Entry 2CA5 (X-ray diffraction, 2.10 A resolution); this record covers chain A.

[Chain A]
Name: MXIH
Organism: Shigella flexneri
Notes: fragment: truncated c-terminus, residues 1-78
UniProt: P0A223 (MXIH_SHIFL); residue numbers follow UniProt; this construct covers 1-78
Amino-acid sequence (85 residues; each row starts with the number of its first residue):
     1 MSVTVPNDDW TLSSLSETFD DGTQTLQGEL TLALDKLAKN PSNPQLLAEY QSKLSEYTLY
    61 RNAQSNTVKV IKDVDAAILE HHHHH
Not modelled in the structure: 1-19, 82-85
Ion coordination: Na+ near Glu56 (its only coordinating residue here)
Curated features (UniProtKB/Swiss-Prot):
  - mutagenesis: Leu34 (L34A: Has a minor effect on IpaD/SctA binding to the needle and partially reduces invasion and hemolysis), Asn40 (N40A: Has minimal effects on the needle tip complex formation), Asn43 (N43A: Has minimal effects on the needle tip complex formation; N43K: Decreases needle tip complex formation), Leu47 (L47A/D: Can form needles. Abolishes IpaD/SctA surface presentation, resulting in a noninvasive, nonhemolytic strain that also completely lacks secretion control), Tyr50 (Y50F/L: Can form needles. Results in a 50 to 80% reduction in IpaD/SctA surface presentation, which negatively affects invasion, hemolysis or secretion control)

[In short]
From UniProt: 5 mutagenesis sites.
Chain A is MXIH (Shigella flexneri); the structure, MxiH needle protein of Shigella Flexneri (monomeric form,
residues 1- 78), was determined by X-ray diffraction (same publication as 2V6L).
